Entry 7ZZQ (electron microscopy, 2.60 A resolution); this record covers chains H and Q of the 30 polymer chains in the assembly.

Chain H:
Name: Cellulose biosynthesis protein
From: Komagataeibacter hansenii ATCC 23769
UniProtKB: Q76KJ6 (Q76KJ6_KOMHA); residues 2-156 here = UniProt positions 2-156
Amino-acid sequence (158 residues; row label = number of the first residue in the row; numbers below 1 keep their minus sign (Met-1 is residue -1)):
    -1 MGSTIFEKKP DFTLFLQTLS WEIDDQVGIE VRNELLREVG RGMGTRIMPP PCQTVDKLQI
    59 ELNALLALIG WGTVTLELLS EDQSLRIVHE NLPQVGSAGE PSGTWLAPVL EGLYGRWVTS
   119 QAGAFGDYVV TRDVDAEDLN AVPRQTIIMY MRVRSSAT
Disordered / not traced: -1 to 6, 133-138, 154-156
Differences from the reference sequence: initiating methionine (-1); expression tag (0-1)

Chain Q:
Name: BcsH fragment
From: Komagataeibacter hansenii ATCC 23769
UniProtKB: D5QCK0 (D5QCK0_KOMHA); residues 293-353 here correspond to UniProt positions 285-345 (UniProt number = residue number - 8)
Amino-acid sequence (89 residues; numbered 265 to 353; the number before each row is that of its first residue):
   265 MSYYHHHHHH DYDIPTTLEV LFQGPMGSTK TDTNSSQASR PGSPVASPDG SPTMAEVFMT
   325 LGGRATELLS PRPSLREALL RRRENEEES
Disordered / not traced: 265-312, 347-353
Differences from the reference sequence: initiating methionine (265); expression tag (266-292)
Reported in the primary citation:
  - mutagenesis - L339D/L343D: abolished binding to Cellulose biosynthesis protein (chain H)

How chain H and chain Q interact:
Contacting residue pairs (35; chain H residue first):
  Cys50(H) with Met318(Q)
  Gln51(H) with Thr317(Q); Met318(Q), hydrogen bond (backbone-backbone)
  Thr52(H) with Asp313(Q), hydrogen bond; Ser315(Q); Pro316(Q); Thr317(Q); Met318(Q)
  Val53(H) with Ser315(Q), hydrogen bond (backbone-side chain); Pro316(Q), hydrogen bond (backbone-backbone); Val321(Q), hydrophobic
  Asp54(H) with Ser315(Q), hydrogen bond (backbone-side chain)
  Leu56(H) with Met318(Q), hydrophobic
  Leu76(H) with Pro316(Q), hydrophobic; Val321(Q), hydrophobic; Thr324(Q); Leu325(Q), hydrophobic
  Ser78(H) with Thr324(Q)
  Gln81(H) with Thr324(Q); Leu325(Q)
  Ser82(H) with Leu325(Q)
  Leu83(H) with Leu325(Q)
  Val116(H) with Phe322(Q)
  Gln119(H) with Phe322(Q)
  Ala120(H) with Phe322(Q)
  Gly121(H) with Phe322(Q); Ala329(Q); Leu333(Q)
  Ala122(H) with Phe322(Q), hydrophobic
  Phe123(H) with Arg328(Q)
  Tyr126(H) with Phe322(Q); Leu325(Q), hydrophobic
  Met149(H) with Leu325(Q), hydrophobic
  Val151(H) with Leu325(Q); Gly326(Q)
Also at the interface, not in a pair above, chain H (23 interface residues in all): Lys55, Leu77, Arg150
Also at the interface, not in a pair above, chain Q (16 interface residues in all): Glu320, Gly327, Leu332

In short:
The interface between chain H and chain Q involves 23 residues on one side and 16 on the other; the contacts
include 5 hydrogen bonds. Among the polar pairs are Thr52(H)-Asp313(Q), Val53(H)-Ser315(Q) and
Asp54(H)-Ser315(Q). The paper reports that L339D/L343D of chain Q abolish binding to Cellulose biosynthesis
protein (chain H).
Chain H is Cellulose biosynthesis protein and chain Q is BcsH fragment, both from Komagataeibacter hansenii
ATCC 23769; the structure, BcsH-BcsD 'beads-on-a-string' filament, local refine, was determined by electron
microscopy (same publication as 7ZZY).
